4NFS - chains A and B; structure by X-ray diffraction, 1.10 A resolution.

== Chain A (and B) ==
Molecule: Alcohol dehydrogenase E chain
From: Equus caballus
Notes: EC 1.1.1.1; chain B of this document is another copy of the same molecule, construct and numbering; everything in this record applies to it too
UniProtKB: P00327 (ADH1E_HORSE); residues 1-374 here correspond to UniProt positions 2-375 (UniProt number = residue number + 1)
Chain sequence (374 residues; each row starts with the number of its first residue):
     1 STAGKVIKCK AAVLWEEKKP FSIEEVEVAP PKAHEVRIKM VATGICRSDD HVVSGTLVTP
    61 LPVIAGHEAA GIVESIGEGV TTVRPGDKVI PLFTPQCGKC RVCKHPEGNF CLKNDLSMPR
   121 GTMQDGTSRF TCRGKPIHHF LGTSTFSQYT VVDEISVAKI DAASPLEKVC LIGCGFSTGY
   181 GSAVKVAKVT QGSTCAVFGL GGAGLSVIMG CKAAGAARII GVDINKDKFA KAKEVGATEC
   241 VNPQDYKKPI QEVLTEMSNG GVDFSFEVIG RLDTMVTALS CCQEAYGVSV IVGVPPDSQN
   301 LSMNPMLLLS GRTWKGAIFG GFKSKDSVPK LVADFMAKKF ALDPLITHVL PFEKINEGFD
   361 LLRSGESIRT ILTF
Differences from the reference sequence: engineered mutation A203 (Val204 in P00327)
Ion coordination: Zn2+ site 1: C46, H67, C174 (together with trifluoroethanol); Zn2+ site 2: C97, C100, C103, C111
Residues lining bound ligands:
  - trifluoroethanol (ETF): C46, S48, L57, H67, F93, L116, L141, C174, V294
  - NAD (NAJ; nicotinamide-adenine-dinucleotide (acidic form)): C46, R47, S48, H51, F93, C174, T178, G199, L200, G201, G202, A203, G204, V222, D223, I224, N225, K228, V268, I269, G270, R271, T274, V292, G293, V294, A317, I318, F319, L362, R369
Curated features (UniProtKB/Swiss-Prot):
  - binding site (Zn(2+)): C46, S48, H67, C97, C100, C103, C111, C174
  - binding site (an alcohol): S48, H67
  - binding site (NAD(+)): S48, G199 to G202, G204, D223, K228, V292 to V294, F319, R369
  - modified residue: S1 (N-acetylserine)
What the authors report for this chain:
  - binding site for NAD: V292, A317, F319, R369
  - binding site for trifluoroethanol: S48
  - conformationally variable residues: R369
  - mutagenesis - V203A (16-fold): decreased catalytic activity on benzyl alcohol (citing earlier work)
  - mutagenesis - V203A (4-fold): decreased binding to NADH (citing earlier work)

== How chain A and chain B interact ==
Pairs across the interface (86):
  R101(A) with S258(B), hydrogen bond (side chain-backbone); N259(B), hydrogen bond (side chain-backbone); G260(B); G261(B), hydrogen bond (side chain-backbone); Q283(B); Y286(B), hydrogen bond
  V102(A) with Q283(B); A285(B), hydrophobic; Y286(B), hydrophobic
  H105(A) with Y286(B)
  F110(A) with A285(B), hydrophobic; S310(B)
  L112(A) with E284(B)
  S117(A) with E284(B)
  S258(A) with R101(B), hydrogen bond (backbone-side chain)
  N259(A) with R101(B), hydrogen bond (backbone-side chain)
  G260(A) with R101(B)
  G261(A) with R101(B), hydrogen bond (backbone-side chain)
  L272(A) with P305(B), hydrophobic
  M275(A) with P305(B), hydrophobic
  Q283(A) with R101(B); V102(B)
  E284(A) with L112(B); S117(B)
  A285(A) with V102(B), hydrophobic; F110(B), hydrophobic
  Y286(A) with R101(B), hydrogen bond; H105(B)
  I291(A) with L308(B), hydrophobic; L309(B)
  V292(A) with L309(B)
  G293(A) with L309(B)
  P295(A) with P305(B), hydrophobic; M306(B); L309(B)
  Q299(A) with P305(B)
  N300(A) with S302(B), hydrogen bond; M303(B); N304(B)
  L301(A) with L301(B); S302(B); M303(B), hydrogen bond (backbone-backbone); P305(B), hydrophobic
  S302(A) with N300(B), hydrogen bond; L301(B); S302(B), hydrogen bond
  M303(A) with N300(B); L301(B), hydrogen bond (backbone-backbone)
  N304(A) with N300(B)
  P305(A) with L272(B), hydrophobic; M275(B), hydrophobic; P295(B), hydrophobic; Q299(B); L301(B), hydrophobic
  M306(A) with L116(B), hydrophobic; P295(B), hydrophobic
  L308(A) with I291(B), hydrophobic; W314(B), hydrophobic; G316(B), hydrogen bond (backbone-backbone); A317(B)
  L309(A) with I291(B); V292(B); G293(B); P295(B); G316(B); A317(B), hydrogen bond (backbone-backbone); I318(B), hydrogen bond (backbone-backbone)
  S310(A) with F110(B)
  G311(A) with G316(B)
  R312(A) with K315(B); G316(B)
  T313(A) with T313(B); W314(B); K315(B)
  W314(A) with L308(B), hydrophobic; T313(B); W314(B), hydrogen bond (backbone-backbone)
  K315(A) with R312(B); T313(B)
  G316(A) with L308(B), hydrogen bond (backbone-backbone); L309(B); G311(B); R312(B)
  A317(A) with L308(B); L309(B), hydrogen bond (backbone-backbone)
  I318(A) with L309(B), hydrogen bond (backbone-backbone)
Other interface residues (no listed pair), chain A (42 interface residues in all): G108, V294, S298
Other interface residues (no listed pair), chain B (43 interface residues in all): G108, V294, S298

== Overview ==
The interface between chain A and chain B involves 42 residues on one side and 43 on the other; the contacts
include 20 hydrogen bonds. Polar pairs include R101(A)-S258(B), R101(A)-N259(B) and R101(A)-G261(B). From the
paper: a binding site for NAD at V292(A), A317(A) and F319(A) among others; V203A of chain A reduces catalytic
activity on benzyl alcohol.
Both chains are Alcohol dehydrogenase E chain (Equus caballus). Entry 4NFS (V203A horse liver alcohol
dehydrogenase E complexed with NAD and 2,2,2-trifluoroethanol) was determined by X-ray diffraction together
with 4NFH and 4NG5 from the same study.
